PDB entry 3QI2 | X-ray diffraction, 2.80 A resolution | chains A and C

== Chain A ==
Molecule: Guanine nucleotide-binding protein G(i) subunit alpha-1
Source organism: Homo sapiens
Notes: EC 3.6.5.1; fragment: alpha-i1 subunit, residues 31-354
UniProt: P63096 (GNAI1_HUMAN); numbering as in UniProt (aligned over 31-354)
Sequence (328 residues; numbered 27 to 354; the number before each row is that of its first residue):
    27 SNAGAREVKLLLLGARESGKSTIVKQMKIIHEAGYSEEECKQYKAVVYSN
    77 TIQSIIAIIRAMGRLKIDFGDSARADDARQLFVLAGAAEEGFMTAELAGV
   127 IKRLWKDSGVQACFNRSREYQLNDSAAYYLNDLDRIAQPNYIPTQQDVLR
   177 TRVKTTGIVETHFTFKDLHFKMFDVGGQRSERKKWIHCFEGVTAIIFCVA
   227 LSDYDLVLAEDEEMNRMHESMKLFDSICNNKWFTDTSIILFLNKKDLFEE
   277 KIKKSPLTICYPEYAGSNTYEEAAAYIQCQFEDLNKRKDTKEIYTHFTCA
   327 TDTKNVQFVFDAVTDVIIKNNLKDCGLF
Not modelled in the structure: 27-29, 348-354
Differences from the reference sequence: expression tag (27-30); engineered mutation R42 (Gly in P63096)
Curated features (UniProtKB/Swiss-Prot):
  - region: K35 to A41, E43 to T48 (G1 motif), D173 to T181 (G2 motif), F196 to R205 (G3 motif), I265 to D272 (G4 motif), T324 to T329 (G5 motif)
  - binding site (GTP): E43 to T48, S151, L175 to T181, D200 to Q204, N269 to D272, A326
  - binding site (Mg(2+)): S47, T181
  - modified residue: R178 (ADP-ribosylarginine), Q204 (Deamidated glutamine), C351 (ADP-ribosylcysteine)
  - natural variant: G40 (G40C: In NEDHISB; G40R: In NEDHISB), G45 (G45D: In NEDHISB), T48 (T48I: In NEDHISB; T48K: In NEDHISB), Q52 (Q52P: In NEDHISB), S75 (deletion: In NEDHISB; uncertain significance), Q172 (deletion: In NEDHISB), D173 (D173V: In NEDHISB), E186 to F189 (deletion: In NEDHISB; uncertain significance), C224 (C224Y: In NEDHISB), K270 (K270N: In NEDHISB; K270R: In NEDHISB), D272 (D272G: In NEDHISB), A326 (A326P: In NEDHISB), 1 further natural variant entry in UniProt
  - mutagenesis: E116 (E116L: Enhances interaction (inactive GDP-bound) with RGS14), Q147 (Q147L: Enhances interaction (inactive GDP-bound) with RGS14), E245 (E245L: Enhances interaction (inactive GDP-bound) with RGS14)
Ligand contacts: GDP (guanosine-5'-diphosphate): A41, R42, E43, S44, G45, K46, S47, T48, D150, S151, R176, T177, R178, N269, K270, D272, L273, T324, C325, A326, T327
What the authors report for this chain:
  - conformationally variable residues (side-chain flip): R42
  - contacts within the chain: R42-R242 (water-mediated contact), R42-Q147 (water-mediated contact), R42-E245
  - mutagenesis - G42R (168+/-27 nM): increased binding to Regulator of G-protein signaling 14 (chain C)
  - mutagenesis - G42R: decreased binding to KB-1753
  - mutagenesis - G42R: increased binding to Gbeta1gamma1
  - mutagenesis - G42R: decreased stability

== Chain C ==
Molecule: Regulator of G-protein signaling 14
Notes: fragment: GoLoco motif peptide, residues 497-532
UniProt: O43566 (RGS14_HUMAN); residues 496-531 here correspond to UniProt positions 497-532 (UniProt number = residue number + 1)
Sequence (36 residues; numbered 496 to 531; the number before each row is that of its first residue):
   496 DIEGLVELLNRVQSSGAHDQRGLLRKEDLVLPEFLQ
Not modelled in the structure: 511-512, 531

== How chain A and chain C interact ==
Residue-residue contacts (68):
  L39(A) - Q508(C)
  G40(A) - Q508(C)  hydrogen bond (backbone-side chain)
  A41(A) - V507(C)
  R42(A) - V507(C)  hydrogen bond (side chain-backbone)
  R42(A) - Q508(C)
  R42(A) - S509(C)
  R42(A) - S510(C)
  E43(A) - R516(C)  salt bridge
  K46(A) - Q508(C)
  A71(A) - L518(C)  hydrophobic
  V72(A) - L518(C)
  S75(A) - G517(C)
  S75(A) - L518(C)
  S75(A) - L519(C)
  N76(A) - G517(C)  hydrogen bond (side chain-backbone)
  Q79(A) - Q515(C)
  Q79(A) - R516(C)  hydrogen bond (side chain-backbone)
  Q79(A) - G517(C)  hydrogen bond (side chain-backbone)
  Q79(A) - L518(C)  hydrogen bond (side chain-backbone)
  Q79(A) - L519(C)
  I82(A) - D523(C)
  A83(A) - Q515(C)
  I85(A) - F529(C)
  R86(A) - D523(C)  hydrogen bond (side chain-backbone)
  R86(A) - V525(C)  hydrogen bond (side chain-backbone)
  G89(A) - F529(C)
  A104(A) - L530(C)  hydrophobic
  R105(A) - L530(C)
  F108(A) - L524(C)
  F108(A) - V525(C)
  F108(A) - L526(C)  hydrophobic
  F108(A) - P527(C)
  A111(A) - L519(C)
  A111(A) - L524(C)
  G112(A) - L524(C)
  E116(A) - L518(C)
  Q147(A) - H513(C)  hydrogen bond
  Q147(A) - Q515(C)
  L148(A) - Q515(C)
  N149(A) - Q515(C)
  R178(A) - Q515(C)  hydrogen bond (side chain-backbone)
  R178(A) - R516(C)
  R178(A) - G517(C)  hydrogen bond (backbone-backbone)
  V179(A) - R516(C)  hydrogen bond (backbone-side chain)
  V179(A) - G517(C)
  K180(A) - H513(C)  hydrogen bond (side chain-backbone)
  K180(A) - R516(C)
  K180(A) - G517(C)
  V201(A) - Q508(C)  hydrogen bond (backbone-side chain)
  G203(A) - Q508(C)
  G203(A) - S510(C)
  R205(A) - N505(C)
  S206(A) - N505(C)  hydrogen bond (backbone-side chain)
  R208(A) - I497(C)
  R208(A) - E498(C)
  W211(A) - V501(C)
  W211(A) - L504(C)  hydrophobic
  W211(A) - N505(C)  hydrogen bond
  F215(A) - L504(C)  hydrophobic
  K248(A) - L503(C)
  K248(A) - R506(C)
  L249(A) - L503(C)  hydrophobic
  L249(A) - L504(C)  hydrophobic
  L249(A) - V507(C)  hydrophobic
  S252(A) - L503(C)
  I253(A) - L500(C)  hydrophobic
  N256(A) - L500(C)
  F259(A) - L500(C)  hydrophobic
Also at the interface, not in a pair above, chain A (49 interface residues in all): S47, I78, F95, A101, I212, E239, E245, W258
Also at the interface, not in a pair above, chain C (27 interface residues in all): D514, E522
Interface features reported in the paper:
  - residue pairs: R42(A)-V507(C) (backbone contact)

== Summary ==
49 residues of chain A and 27 residues of chain C are in contact; the contacts include 16 hydrogen bonds and 1
salt bridge. Polar contacts include E43(A)-R516(C), G40(A)-Q508(C) and R42(A)-V507(C). The authors report a
backbone contact between R42(A) and V507(C). The paper reports that G42R of chain A increases binding to
Regulator of G-protein signaling 14 (chain C); conformational variability at R42(A).
Here chain A is Guanine nucleotide-binding protein G(i) subunit alpha-1 (Homo sapiens) and chain C is
Regulator of G-protein signaling 14. Entry 3QI2 (A Galpha P-loop mutation prevents transition to the activated
state: G42R bound to RGS14 GoLoco) was determined by X-ray diffraction together with 3QE0 from the same study.
